PDB entry 4YFN | X-ray diffraction, 3.82 A resolution | chains B and C of the 6 polymer chains in the assembly

[Chain B]
Protein: DNA-directed RNA polymerase subunit alpha
Organism: Escherichia coli O139:H28 (strain E24377A / ETEC)
Notes: EC 2.7.7.6
UniProt: A7ZSI4 (RPOA_ECO24); residue numbers follow UniProt; this construct covers 1-329
Chain sequence (329 residues; row label = number of the first residue in the row):
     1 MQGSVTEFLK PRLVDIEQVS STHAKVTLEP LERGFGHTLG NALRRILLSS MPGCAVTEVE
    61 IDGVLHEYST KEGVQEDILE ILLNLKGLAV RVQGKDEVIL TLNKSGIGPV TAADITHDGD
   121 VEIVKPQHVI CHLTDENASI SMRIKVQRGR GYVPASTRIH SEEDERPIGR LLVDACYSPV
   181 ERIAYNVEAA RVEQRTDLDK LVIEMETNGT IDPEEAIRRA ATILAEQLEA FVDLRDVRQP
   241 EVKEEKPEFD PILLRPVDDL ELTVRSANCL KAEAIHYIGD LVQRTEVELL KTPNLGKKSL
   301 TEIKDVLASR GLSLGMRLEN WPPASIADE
Not modelled in the structure: 1-5, 161-171, 234-245, 318-329

[Chain C]
Protein: DNA-directed RNA polymerase subunit beta
Organism: Escherichia coli O139:H28 (strain E24377A / ETEC)
Notes: EC 2.7.7.6
UniProt: A7ZUK1 (RPOB_ECO24); residues 1-1342 here = UniProt positions 1-1342
Chain sequence (1342 residues; numbered 1 to 1342; the number before each row is that of its first residue):
     1 MVYSYTEKKR IRKDFGKRPQ VLDVPYLLSI QLDSFQKFIE QDPEGQYGLE AAFRSVFPIQ
    61 SYSGNSELQY VSYRLGEPVF DVQECQIRGV TYSAPLRVKL RLVIYEREAP EGTVKDIKEQ
   121 EVYMGEIPLM TDNGTFVING TERVIVSQLH RSPGVFFDSD KGKTHSSGKV LYNARIIPYR
   181 GSWLDFEFDP KDNLFVRIDR RRKLPATIIL RALNYTTEQI LDLFFEKVIF EIRDNKLQME
   241 LVPERLRGET ASFDIEANGK VYVEKGRRIT ARHIRQLEKD DVKLIEVPVE YIAGKVVAKD
   301 YIDESTGELI CAANMELSLD LLAKLSQSGH KRIETLFTND LDHGPYISET LRVDPTNDRL
   361 SALVEIYRMM RPGEPPTREA AESLFENLFF SEDRYDLSAV GRMKFNRSLL REEIEGSGIL
   421 SKDDIIDVMK KLIDIRNGKG EVDDIDHLGN RRIRSVGEMA ENQFRVGLVR VERAVKERLS
   481 LGDLDTLMPQ DMINAKPISA AVKEFFGSSQ LSQFMDQNNP LSEITHKRRI SALGPGGLTR
   541 ERAGFEVRDV HPTHYGRVCP IETPEGPNIG LINSLSVYAQ TNEYGFLETP YRKVTDGVVT
   601 DEIHYLSAIE EGNYVIAQAN SNLDEEGHFV EDLVTCRSKG ESSLFSRDQV DYMDVSTQQV
   661 VSVGASLIPF LEHDDANRAL MGANMQRQAV PTLRADKPLV GTGMERAVAV DSGVTAVAKR
   721 GGVVQYVDAS RIVIKVNEDE MYPGEAGIDI YNLTKYTRSN QNTCINQMPC VSLGEPVERG
   781 DVLADGPSTD LGELALGQNM RVAFMPWNGY NFEDSILVSE RVVQEDRFTT IHIQELACVS
   841 RDTKLGPEEI TADIPNVGEA ALSKLDESGI VYIGAEVTGG DILVGKVTPK GETQLTPEEK
   901 LLRAIFGEKA SDVKDSSLRV PNGVSGTVID VQVFTRDGVE KDKRALEIEE MQLKQAKKDL
   961 SEELQILEAG LFSRIRAVLV AGGVEAEKLD KLPRDRWLEL GLTDEEKQNQ LEQLAEQYDE
  1021 LKHEFEKKLE AKRRKITQGD DLAPGVLKIV KVYLAVKRRI QPGDKMAGRH GNKGVISKIN
  1081 PIEDMPYDEN GTPVDIVLNP LGVPSRMNIG QILETHLGMA AKGIGDKINA MLKQQQEVAK
  1141 LREFIQRAYD LGADVRQKVD LSTFSDEEVM RLAENLRKGM PIATPVFDGA KEAEIKELLK
  1201 LGDLPTSGQI RLYDGRTGEQ FERPVTVGYM YMLKLNHLVD DKMHARSTGS YSLVTQQPLG
  1261 GKAQFGGQRF GEMEVWALEA YGAAYTLQEM LTVKSDDVNG RTKMYKNIVD GNHQMEPGMP
  1321 ESFNVLLKEI RSLGINIELE DE
Not modelled in the structure: 1-2
Ligand contacts: 4C2 (N-[3,4-dioxo-2-(4-{[4-(trifluoromethyl)benzyl]amino}piperidin-1-yl)cyclobut-1-en-1-yl]-3,5-dimethyl-1,2-oxazole-4-sulfonamide): Phe-1270, Gly-1271, Glu-1272, Val-1275, Leu-1291, Phe-1323, Leu-1326, Ile-1330, Ile-1337
UniProt features mapped onto this chain:
  - modified residue (N6-acetyllysine): Lys-1022, Lys-1200
From the paper describing this entry:
  - binding site for 4C2: Leu-1326

[Interface between chain B and chain C]
Contacting residue pairs - 7 pairs, chain B then chain C:
  Arg-33(B) / Glu-820(C)  salt bridge
  Arg-33(B) / Pro-1081(C)
  His-37(B) / Arg-1216(C)  hydrogen bond
  Asn-41(B) / Arg-1216(C)
  Asn-41(B) / Thr-1217(C)
  Arg-44(B) / Glu-1219(C)  salt bridge
  Tyr-185(B) / Thr-1217(C)
Also at the interface, not in a pair above, chain B (6 interface residues in all): Gly-34
Also at the interface, not in a pair above, chain C (7 interface residues in all): Glu-1083, Asp-1084

[Summary]
The interface between chain B and chain C involves 6 residues on one side and 7 on the other, with 1 hydrogen
bond and 2 salt bridges. Polar pairs include Arg-33(B)/Glu-820(C), Arg-44(B)/Glu-1219(C) and
His-37(B)/Arg-1216(C). Bound to chain C: compound 4C2. From the paper: a binding site for 4C2 at Leu-1326(C).
Chain B is DNA-directed RNA polymerase subunit alpha and chain C is DNA-directed RNA polymerase subunit beta,
both from Escherichia coli O139:H28 (strain E24377A / ETEC); the structure, Escherichia coli RNA polymerase in
complex with squaramide compound 14
(N-[3,4-dioxo-2-(4-{[4-(trifluoromethyl)benzyl]amino}piperidin-1-yl)cyclobut-1-en-1-yl]-3,5-dimethyl-1,2-oxazole-4-sulfonamide),
was determined by X-ray diffraction together with 4YFK and 4YFX from the same study.
